Entry 6M0R (electron microscopy, 2.70 A resolution); this record covers chains M and A of the 15 polymer chains in the assembly.

== Chain M ==
Name: V-type proton ATPase subunit e
Organism: Saccharomyces cerevisiae (strain ATCC 204508 / S288c)
Reference sequence: Q3E7B6 (VA0E_YEAST); numbering as in UniProt (aligned over 1-71)
Sequence (71 residues; each row starts with the number of its first residue):
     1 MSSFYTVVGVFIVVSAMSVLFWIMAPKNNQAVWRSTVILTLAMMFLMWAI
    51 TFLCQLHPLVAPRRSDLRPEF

== Chain A ==
Name: V-type proton ATPase subunit a, vacuolar isoform
Organism: Saccharomyces cerevisiae (strain ATCC 204508 / S288c)
Reference sequence: P32563 (VPH1_YEAST); numbering as in UniProt (aligned over 3-827)
Sequence (825 residues; each row starts with the number of its first residue):
     3 EKEEAIFRSAEMALVQFYIPQEISRDSAYTLGQLGLVQFRDLNSKVRAFQ
    53 RTFVNEIRRLDNVERQYRYFYSLLKKHDIKLYEGDTDKYLDGSGELYVPP
   103 SGSVIDDYVRNASYLEERLIQMEDATDQIEVQKNDLEQYRFILQSGDEFF
   153 LKGDNTDSTSYMDEDMIDANGENIAAAIGASVNYVTGVIARDKVATLEQI
   203 LWRVLRGNLFFKTVEIEQPVYDVKTREYKHKNAFIVFSHGDLIIKRIRKI
   253 AESLDANLYDVDSSNEGRSQQLAKVNKNLSDLYTVLKTTSTTLESELYAI
   303 AKELDSWFQDVTREKAIFEILNKSNYDTNRKILIAEGWIPRDELATLQAR
   353 LGEMIARLGIDVPSIIQVLDTNHTPPTFHRTNKFTAGFQSICDCYGIAQY
   403 REINAGLPTIVTFPFMFAIMFGDMGHGFLMTLAALSLVLNEKKINKMKRG
   453 EIFDMAFTGRYIILLMGVFSMYTGFLYNDIFSKTMTIFKSGWKWPDHWKK
   503 GESITATSVGTYPIGLDWAWHGTENALLFSNSYKMKLSILMGFIHMTYSY
   553 FFSLANHLYFNSMIDIIGNFIPGLLFMQGIFGYLSVCIVYKWAVDWVKDG
   603 KPAPGLLNMLINMFLSPGTIDDELYPHQAKVQVFLLLMALVCIPWLLLVK
   653 PLHFKFTHKKKSHEPLPSTEADASSEDLEAQQLISAMDADDAEEEEVGSG
   703 SHGEDFGDIMIHQVIHTIEFCLNCVSHTASYLRLWALSLAHAQLSSVLWT
   753 MTIQIAFGFRGFVGVFMTVALFAMWFALTCAVLVLMEGTSAMLHSLRLHW
   803 VESMSKFFVGEGLPYEPFAFEYKDM
Not modelled in the structure: 155-183, 660-705
Swiss-Prot annotation at these positions:
  - mutagenesis: Asp-425 (D425N: Reduces assembly of V-ATPase complexes and reduces ATPase activity of the assembled complexes), Lys-538 (K538A: Reduces assembly of V-ATPase complexes), Lys-593 (K593A: Reduces ATPase activity), Gln-634 (Q634L: Reduces subunit stability), His-729 (H729R: Reduces ATPase activity), Arg-735 (R735L: Reduces subunit stability), Leu-739 (L739S: Reduces ATPase activity), His-743 (H743A/E/Y: Reduces ATPase activity), Leu-746 (L746S: Reduces ATPase activity), Leu-780 (L780S: Reduces assembly of V-ATPase complexes), Glu-789 (E789A/D/H/Q: Abolishes ATPase activity and proton transport, but does not affect complex assembly), Leu-800 (L800S: Reduces assembly of V-ATPase complexes), 4 further mutagenesis entries in UniProt
Small-molecule neighbours: EYR / N-acetylglucosamine / pyrophosphate: Leu-530, Phe-531, Ser-534, Met-537, Lys-538, Ile-541, Phe-583, Leu-586, Lys-593, Ala-605, Pro-606, Gly-607, Leu-608, Leu-609, Phe-616, Ile-645, Leu-649, Thr-719, Ile-720, Cys-723, Leu-724, Val-727, Leu-734

== Interface between chain M and chain A ==
Pairs across the interface (70; chain M residue first):
  Ser-2(M) with Thr-513(A), hydrogen bond
  Asn-29(M) with Glu-6(A)
  Gln-30(M) with Glu-6(A)
  Ala-31(M) with Glu-6(A); Ile-8(A), hydrophobic
  Thr-36(M) with Val-413(A)
  Leu-39(M) with Val-413(A)
  Thr-40(M) with Val-413(A)
  Met-43(M) with Val-413(A), hydrophobic; Thr-414(A); Phe-417(A)
  Met-44(M) with Tyr-474(A), hydrogen bond (backbone-side chain)
  Leu-46(M) with Ile-546(A), hydrophobic
  Met-47(M) with Phe-417(A), hydrophobic; Thr-475(A); Leu-478(A), hydrophobic; Tyr-479(A), hydrophobic
  Trp-48(M) with Pro-515(A), hydrogen bond (side chain-backbone); Ile-516(A)
  Ile-50(M) with Tyr-535(A), hydrophobic; Leu-539(A), hydrophobic; Leu-542(A), hydrophobic; Trp-594(A), hydrophobic
  Thr-51(M) with Gly-517(A); Tyr-535(A), hydrogen bond
  Phe-52(M) with Thr-513(A); Tyr-514(A); Pro-515(A)
  Leu-53(M) with Trp-594(A)
  Cys-54(M) with Phe-531(A); Tyr-535(A), hydrophobic
  Gln-55(M) with Thr-513(A); Tyr-514(A); Gly-517(A), hydrogen bond (side chain-backbone); Leu-518(A); Asp-519(A)
  Leu-56(M) with Thr-513(A)
  His-57(M) with Val-596(A); Asp-597(A), salt bridge
  Pro-58(M) with Trp-494(A), hydrophobic
  Leu-59(M) with Ala-605(A), hydrophobic
  Val-60(M) with Trp-522(A)
  Ala-61(M) with Trp-494(A), hydrophobic; Ala-508(A); Asn-527(A), hydrogen bond (backbone-side chain)
  Pro-62(M) with Trp-494(A); Thr-507(A); Ala-508(A), hydrogen bond (backbone-backbone); Trp-522(A), hydrophobic; Thr-525(A); Asn-527(A)
  Arg-63(M) with Ile-506(A); Thr-507(A); Thr-525(A); Glu-526(A), salt bridge; Asn-527(A)
  Arg-64(M) with Trp-496(A); Glu-504(A); Ser-505(A); Ile-506(A), hydrogen bond (backbone-backbone); His-523(A)
  Ser-65(M) with Gly-503(A); Glu-504(A); Ser-505(A)
  Leu-67(M) with Trp-500(A), hydrophobic; Ile-506(A), hydrophobic
  Arg-68(M) with Trp-500(A)
  Pro-69(M) with Lys-502(A)
  Phe-71(M) with Asp-498(A); Trp-500(A), hydrophobic
Interface residues without a listed pair, chain M (35 interface residues in all): Phe-4, Val-32, Ser-35
Interface residues without a listed pair, chain A (55 interface residues in all): Asn-384, Phe-386, Thr-387, Leu-409, Pro-410, Ile-412, Phe-471, Ala-521, Gly-524, Met-543, Val-591, Ala-595, Trp-598, Val-599

== Summary ==
35 residues of chain M and 55 residues of chain A are in contact, with 8 hydrogen bonds and 2 salt bridges.
Polar pairs include His-57(M)/Asp-597(A), Arg-63(M)/Glu-526(A) and Ser-2(M)/Thr-513(A). Chain A binds EYR /
N-acetylglucosamine / pyrophosphate.
Here chain M is V-type proton ATPase subunit e and chain A is V-type proton ATPase subunit a, vacuolar
isoform, both from Saccharomyces cerevisiae (strain ATCC 204508 / S288c). Entry 6M0R (2.7A Yeast Vo state3)
was determined by electron microscopy (same publication as 6M0S).
